Entry 9JSB (electron microscopy, 2.93 A resolution); this record covers chains D and E of the 6 polymer chains in the assembly.

[Chain D (and E)]
Protein: Dren-apaz
Source organism: Novosphingopyxis baekryungensis DSM 16222
Notes: chain E of this document is another copy of the same molecule, construct and numbering; everything in this record applies to it too
Chain sequence (442 residues; row label = number of the first residue in the row):
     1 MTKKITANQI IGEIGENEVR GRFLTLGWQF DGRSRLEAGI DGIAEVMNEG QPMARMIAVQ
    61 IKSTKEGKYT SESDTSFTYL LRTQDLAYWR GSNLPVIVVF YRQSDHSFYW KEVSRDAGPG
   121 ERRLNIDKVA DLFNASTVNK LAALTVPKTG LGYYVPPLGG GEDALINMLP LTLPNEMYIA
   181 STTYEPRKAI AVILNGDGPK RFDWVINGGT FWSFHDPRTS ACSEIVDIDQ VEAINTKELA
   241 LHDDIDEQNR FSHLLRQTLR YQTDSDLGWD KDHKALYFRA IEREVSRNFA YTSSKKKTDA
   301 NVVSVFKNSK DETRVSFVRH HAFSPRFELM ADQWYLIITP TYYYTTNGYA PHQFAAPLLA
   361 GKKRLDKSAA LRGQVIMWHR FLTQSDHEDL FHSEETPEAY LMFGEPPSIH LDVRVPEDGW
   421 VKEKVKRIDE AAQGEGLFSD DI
Unresolved in the structure: 1-160, 187-192, 307-317, 383-399, 414-442
From the paper describing this entry:
  - self-association interface (contacts with another copy of this molecule); pairs are residue here / residue on that copy: Arg260-Phe354 (pi stacking), Tyr261-Phe354 (pi stacking)
  - mutagenesis - E13A/N17A/R20A/Q29A/D31A/R33A/E45A, D41A, Q60A: abolished catalytic activity
  - mutagenesis - K62A: decreased catalytic activity

[How chain D and chain E interact]
Contacting residue pairs - 16 pairs, chain D then chain E:
  Ile193(D) with Phe354(E); Ala355(E); Ala356(E)
  Lys200(D) with Phe354(E)
  Tyr261(D) with Phe354(E)
  Asp264(D) with Phe354(E)
  Trp269(D) with His352(E), hydrogen bond (backbone-side chain)
  Tyr277(D) with His352(E)
  Arg279(D) with Pro351(E)
  Arg283(D) with Glu282(E), salt bridge
  Phe354(D) with Ile193(E); Tyr261(E); Asp264(E)
  Ala355(D) with Ile193(E)
  Ala356(D) with Ile193(E); Asn195(E)
Other interface residues (no listed pair), chain D (15 interface residues in all): Asp270, Lys271, Tyr349, Pro351
Other interface residues (no listed pair), chain E (16 interface residues in all): Arg260, Trp269, Asp272, Tyr277, Arg279, Ile281

[Overview]
The interface between chain D and chain E involves 15 residues on one side and 16 on the other, with 1
hydrogen bond and 1 salt bridge. Polar pairs include Arg283(D)-Glu282(E) and Trp269(D)-His352(E). From the
paper: E13A/N17A/R20A/Q29A/D31A/R33A/E45A, D41A and Q60A of chain D abolish catalytic activity; a
self-association interface involving Arg260(D), Tyr261(D) and Phe354(D).
Chain D and chain E are both Dren-apaz (Novosphingopyxis baekryungensis DSM 16222); the structure, guide-bound
NbaSPARDA complexes, was determined by electron microscopy together with 9JSP, 9JSZ and 9JT2 from the same
study.
